Entry 8HAJ (electron microscopy, 4.80 A resolution (low resolution: residue-level contacts below are approximate; hydrogen-bond / salt-bridge calls are withheld)); this record covers chains J and K of the 11 polymer chains in the assembly.

# Chain J
Molecule: 180-nt DNA strand
From: Homo sapiens
Sequence (180 nucleotides; row label = number of the first residue in the row):
     1 ATCCGTCCGT TACCGCCATC AATATCCACC TGCAGATTCT ACCAAAAGTG TATTTGGAAA
    61 CTGCTCCATC AAAAGGCATG TTCAGCTGAA TTCAGCTGAA CATGCCTTTT GATGGAGCAG
   121 TTTCCAAATA CACTTTTGGT AGAATCTGCA GGTGGATATT GATGGCGGTA ACGGACGGAT
Not modelled in the structure: 1-7, 170-180

# Chain K
Molecule: Histone acetyltransferase p300
From: Homo sapiens
Notes: EC 2.3.1.48, 2.3.1.-
UniProtKB: Q09472 (EP300_HUMAN); numbering as in UniProt (aligned over 1048-1836)
Amino-acid sequence (796 residues; numbered 1041 to 1836; the number before each row is that of its first residue):
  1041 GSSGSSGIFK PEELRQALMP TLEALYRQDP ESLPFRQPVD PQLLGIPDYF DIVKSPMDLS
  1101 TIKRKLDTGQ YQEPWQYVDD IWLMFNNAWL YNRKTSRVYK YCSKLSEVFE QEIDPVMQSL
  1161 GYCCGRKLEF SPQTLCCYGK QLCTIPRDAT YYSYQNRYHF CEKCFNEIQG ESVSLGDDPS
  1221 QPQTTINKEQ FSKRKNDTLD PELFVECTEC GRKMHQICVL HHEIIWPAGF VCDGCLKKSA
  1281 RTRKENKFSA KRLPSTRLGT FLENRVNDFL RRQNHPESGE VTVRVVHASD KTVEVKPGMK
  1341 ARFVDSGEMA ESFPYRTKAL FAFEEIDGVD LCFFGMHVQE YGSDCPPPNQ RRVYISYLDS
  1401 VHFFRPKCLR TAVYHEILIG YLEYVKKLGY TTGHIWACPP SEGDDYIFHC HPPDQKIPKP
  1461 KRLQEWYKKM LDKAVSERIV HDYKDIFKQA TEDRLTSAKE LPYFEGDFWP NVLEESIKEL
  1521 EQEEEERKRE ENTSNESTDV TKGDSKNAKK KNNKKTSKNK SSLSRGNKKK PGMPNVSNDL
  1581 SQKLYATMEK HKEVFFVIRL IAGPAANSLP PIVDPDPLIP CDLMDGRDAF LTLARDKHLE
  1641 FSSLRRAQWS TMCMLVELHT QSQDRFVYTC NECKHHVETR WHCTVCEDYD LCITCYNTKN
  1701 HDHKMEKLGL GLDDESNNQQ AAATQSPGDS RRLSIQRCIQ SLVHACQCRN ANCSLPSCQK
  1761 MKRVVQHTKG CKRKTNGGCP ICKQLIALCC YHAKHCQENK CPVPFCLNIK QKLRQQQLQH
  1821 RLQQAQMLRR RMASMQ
Not modelled in the structure: 1041-1049, 1213-1226, 1520-1577, 1602-1611, 1665-1836
Construct notes: expression tag (1041-1047)
Swiss-Prot annotation at these positions:
  - zinc finger: Arg-1665 to Asp-1713 (ZZ-type), Gly-1728 to Ile-1809 (TAZ-type 2)
  - region: Tyr-1397 to Asp-1399 (Interaction with histone)
  - binding site (acetyl-CoA): Leu-1398 to Ser-1400, Arg-1410, Thr-1411, Ile-1457, Arg-1462, Trp-1466
  - binding site (Zn(2+)): Cys-1670, Cys-1673, Cys-1683, Cys-1686, Cys-1692, Cys-1695, His-1701, His-1703
  - modified residue: Lys-1180 (N6-acetyllysine), Lys-1336 (N6-acetyllysine), Lys-1473 (N6-acetyllysine), Lys-1499 (N6-acetyllysine), Lys-1542 (N6-acetyllysine), Lys-1546 (N6-acetyllysine), Lys-1549 (N6-acetyllysine), Lys-1554 (N6-acetyllysine), Lys-1555 (N6-acetyllysine), Lys-1558 (N6-acetyllysine), Lys-1560 (N6-acetyllysine), Lys-1583 (N6-acetyllysine), Lys-1699 (N6-acetyllysine), Lys-1704 (N6-acetyllysine), Lys-1707 (N6-acetyllysine), Ser-1726 (Phosphoserine)
  - natural variant: Ser-1650 (S1650Y: In a pancreatic cancer sample), Gln-1824 (Q1824P: In MKHK2), Arg-1831 (deletion: In MKHK2)
  - mutagenesis: Phe-1170 (F1170E: Increased acetyltransferase activity), Cys-1204 (C1204R: Increased acetyltransferase activity), Glu-1242 (E1242K: Increased acetyltransferase activity), Thr-1357 (T1357L: 40% decrease in activity; T1357R: 40% decrease in activity. 90% decrease in activity; when associated with R-1505; R-1625 and R-1628), Ser-1396 (S1396R: Loss of activity; when associated with R-1397; S1396W: Loss of activity; when associated with W-1396), Tyr-1397 (Y1397R: Loss of activity; when associated with R-1396; Y1397W: Loss of activity; when associated with W-1397), Asp-1399 (D1399Y: Abolished acetyltransferase and acyltransferase activities. Abolishes autoacetylation. Does not interact with TFAP2A and inhibits transcriptional coactivation of TFAP2A by CITED2 ...), Tyr-1467 (Y1467F: Abolishes autoacetylation. Loss of acetyltransferase activity), Phe-1504 (F1504A: Abolished acetyltransferase activity), Glu-1505 (E1505R: 90% decrease in activity; when associated with R-1625 and R-1628. 90% decrease in activity; when associated with R-1357; R-1625 and R-1628), Asp-1625 (D1625R: 70% decrease in activity; when associated with R-1628. 90% decrease in activity; when associated with R-1505 and R-1628. 90% decrease in activity; when associated with R-1357 ...), Asp-1628 (D1628R: 70% decrease in activity; when associated with R-1625. 90% decrease in activity; when associated with E-1505 and R-1625. 90% decrease in activity; when associated with R-1357 ...), 1 further mutagenesis entry in UniProt
From the paper describing this entry:
  - binding site for the 180-nt DNA strand: Lys-1459, Lys-1488, Arg-1494
  - binding site for the 180-nt DNA strand (chain J): Lys-1592
  - post-translational modification sites: Lys-1542, Lys-1546, Lys-1549, Lys-1550, Lys-1551, Lys-1554, Lys-1555, Lys-1558, Lys-1560
  - mutagenesis - R1133A/K1134A/R1137A/K1140A, R1133E/K1134E/R1137E/K1140E: decreased catalytic activity
  - mutagenesis - Y1467F: abolished catalytic activity

# Interface between chain J and chain K
Contacting residue pairs (10; chain J residue first):
  DA12(J) / Phe-1487(K)
  DC13(J) / Phe-1487(K)
  DC13(J) / Glu-1589(K)
  DC13(J) / Lys-1592(K)
  DC14(J) / Lys-1592(K)
  DC105(J) / Arg-1133(K)
  DC106(J) / Arg-1133(K)
  DC106(J) / Arg-1137(K)
  DT107(J) / Arg-1137(K)
  DT169(J) / Asn-1314(K)
Other interface residues (no listed pair), chain J (9 interface residues in all): DA94, DG104
Other interface residues (no listed pair), chain K (9 interface residues in all): Thr-1135, Glu-1465, Glu-1593

# Overview
The chain J/chain K interface involves 9 residues from each chain. Curated annotation (UniProt) lists 8
acetyl-CoA-binding residues, 8 Zn2+-binding residues and 14 mutagenesis sites on chain K. The paper reports a
binding site for the 180-nt DNA strand at Lys-1459(K), Lys-1488(K) and Arg-1494(K);
R1133A/K1134A/R1137A/K1140A and R1133E/K1134E/R1137E/K1140E of chain K reduce catalytic activity.
Here chain J is a 180-nt DNA strand and chain K is Histone acetyltransferase p300, both from Homo sapiens.
Entry 8HAJ (Cryo-EM structure of the p300 catalytic core bound to the H4K12acK16ac nucleosome, class 2 (4.8
angstrom ...) was determined by electron microscopy together with 8HAG, 8HAH, 8HAI, 8HAK, 8HAL, 8HAM and 8HAN
from the same study.
